1UIW - chains A and B of the 4 polymer chains in the assembly; structure by X-ray diffraction, 1.50 A resolution.

[Chain A]
Name: Hemoglobin alpha chain
Source organism: Homo sapiens
UniProt: P69905 (HBA_HUMAN); residues 1-141 here = UniProt positions 1-141
Sequence (141 residues; row label = number of the first residue in the row):
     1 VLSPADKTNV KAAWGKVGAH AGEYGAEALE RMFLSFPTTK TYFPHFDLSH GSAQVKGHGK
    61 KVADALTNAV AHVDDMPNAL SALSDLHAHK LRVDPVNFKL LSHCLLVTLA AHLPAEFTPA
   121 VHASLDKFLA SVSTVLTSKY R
Ion coordination: heme Fe near His87 (its only coordinating residue here)
Residues lining bound ligands: heme (HEM): Met32, Thr39, Tyr42, Phe43, His45, Phe46, His58, Lys61, Val62, Ala65, Leu66, Leu83, Leu86, His87, Leu91, Val93, Asn97, Phe98, Leu101, Leu105, Val132, Leu136
UniProt features mapped onto this chain:
  - site: Lys61 (Not glycated)
  - natural variant: Asp6 (A6D: In J-Toronto; this construct carries the variant), Ala13 (A13D: In J-Paris 1/J-Aljezur), Glu27 (A27E: In Shenyang; this construct carries the variant), Lys61 (K61N: In Zambia; deletion: In Clinic), Asp64 (A64D: In Pontoise; this construct carries the variant), Asp75 (D75A: In Lille; D75G: In Chapel Hill; D75N: In G-Pest), Ala111 (A111D: In Petah Tikva)

[Chain B]
Name: Hemoglobin beta chain
Source organism: Homo sapiens
UniProt: P68871 (HBB_HUMAN); residue numbers follow UniProt; this construct covers 1-146
Sequence (146 residues; each row starts with the number of its first residue):
     1 VHLTPEEKSA VTALWGKVNV DEVGGEALGR LLVVYPWTQR FFESFGDLST PDAVMGNPKV
    61 KAHGKKVLGA FSDGLAHLDN LKGTFATLSE LHCDKLHVDP ENFRLLGNVL VCVLAHHFGK
   121 EFTPPVQAAY QKVVAGVANA LAHKYH
Covalent attachments: but-2-enedial (2FU) linked to Lys82
Ion coordination: heme Fe near His92 (its only coordinating residue here)
Residues lining bound ligands: heme (HEM): Leu31, Thr38, Phe41, Phe42, His63, Lys66, Val67, Ala70, Phe71, Phe85, Leu88, Leu91, His92, Leu96, Val98, Asn102, Phe103, Leu106, Val137, Leu141
UniProt features mapped onto this chain:
  - natural variant: Leu3 (H3L: In Graz; this construct carries the variant), Glu7 (E7A: In G-Makassar; E7K: In Hb C; E7Q: In Machida; E7V: In SKCA), Lys8 (E8K: In G-Siriraj; this construct carries the variant), Val11 (A11V: In Iraq-Halabja; this construct carries the variant), Gly16 (W16G: In Randwick; this construct carries the variant), Val23 (E23V: In D-Granada; this construct carries the variant), Gly24 (V24G: In Miyashiro; this construct carries the variant), Gly25 (G25D: In Moscva; G25R: In Riverdale-Bronx; G25V: In Savannah), Leu32 (L32P: In Yokohama), Val33 (L33V: In Muscat; this construct carries the variant), Arg40 (Q40R: In Tianshui; this construct carries the variant), Phe42 (F42Y: In Mequon; deletion: In Bruxelles), 11 further natural variant entries in UniProt

[How chain A and chain B interact]
Residue-residue contacts - 35 pairs, chain A then chain B:
  Arg31(A) with Phe122(B), hydrogen bond (side chain-backbone); Thr123(B); Pro124(B); Gln127(B), hydrogen bond
  Leu34(A) with Pro124(B), hydrophobic; Pro125(B); Ala128(B)
  Ser35(A) with Gln127(B); Ala128(B); Gln131(B)
  Phe36(A) with Gln131(B)
  His103(A) with Asn108(B); Gln131(B), hydrogen bond
  Cys104(A) with Gln127(B)
  Val107(A) with Val111(B), hydrophobic; Ala115(B), hydrophobic; Gln127(B)
  Ala110(A) with Cys112(B); Ala115(B); His116(B)
  Ala111(A) with Ala115(B); Gly119(B)
  Pro114(A) with His116(B), hydrogen bond (backbone-side chain)
  Phe117(A) with Arg30(B), hydrogen bond (backbone-side chain); His116(B)
  Thr118(A) with Arg30(B)
  Pro119(A) with Arg30(B); Val33(B); Met55(B), hydrophobic
  His122(A) with Arg30(B), hydrogen bond; Val34(B); Cys112(B)
  Ala123(A) with Val34(B)
  Asp126(A) with Val34(B); Tyr35(B), hydrogen bond
Also at the interface, not in a pair above, chain A (20 interface residues in all): Glu30, Leu106, Leu113, Ala120
Also at the interface, not in a pair above, chain B (20 interface residues in all): Pro51, Lys120

[Summary]
Chain A and chain B each contribute 20 residues to their interface, with 7 hydrogen bonds. Among the polar
pairs are Arg31(A)-Phe122(B), Arg31(A)-Gln127(B) and His103(A)-Gln131(B). Chain A binds heme. Ligands of chain
B: heme. But-2-enedial is covalently linked to Lys82(B).
Chain A is Hemoglobin alpha chain and chain B is Hemoglobin beta chain, both from Homo sapiens; the structure,
Crystal Structures of Unliganded and Half-Liganded Human Hemoglobin Derivatives Cross-Linked between Lys
82beta1 and Lys 82beta2, was determined by X-ray diffraction.
